PDB entry 9RIA | electron microscopy, 3.20 A resolution | chains A and G of the 4 polymer chains in the assembly

== Chain A ==
Protein: SlNRC3
Organism: Solanum lycopersicum
UniProtKB: A0A3Q7GDL1 (A0A3Q7GDL1_SOLLC); residues 1-891 here = UniProt positions 1-891
Sequence (919 residues; row label = number of the first residue in the row):
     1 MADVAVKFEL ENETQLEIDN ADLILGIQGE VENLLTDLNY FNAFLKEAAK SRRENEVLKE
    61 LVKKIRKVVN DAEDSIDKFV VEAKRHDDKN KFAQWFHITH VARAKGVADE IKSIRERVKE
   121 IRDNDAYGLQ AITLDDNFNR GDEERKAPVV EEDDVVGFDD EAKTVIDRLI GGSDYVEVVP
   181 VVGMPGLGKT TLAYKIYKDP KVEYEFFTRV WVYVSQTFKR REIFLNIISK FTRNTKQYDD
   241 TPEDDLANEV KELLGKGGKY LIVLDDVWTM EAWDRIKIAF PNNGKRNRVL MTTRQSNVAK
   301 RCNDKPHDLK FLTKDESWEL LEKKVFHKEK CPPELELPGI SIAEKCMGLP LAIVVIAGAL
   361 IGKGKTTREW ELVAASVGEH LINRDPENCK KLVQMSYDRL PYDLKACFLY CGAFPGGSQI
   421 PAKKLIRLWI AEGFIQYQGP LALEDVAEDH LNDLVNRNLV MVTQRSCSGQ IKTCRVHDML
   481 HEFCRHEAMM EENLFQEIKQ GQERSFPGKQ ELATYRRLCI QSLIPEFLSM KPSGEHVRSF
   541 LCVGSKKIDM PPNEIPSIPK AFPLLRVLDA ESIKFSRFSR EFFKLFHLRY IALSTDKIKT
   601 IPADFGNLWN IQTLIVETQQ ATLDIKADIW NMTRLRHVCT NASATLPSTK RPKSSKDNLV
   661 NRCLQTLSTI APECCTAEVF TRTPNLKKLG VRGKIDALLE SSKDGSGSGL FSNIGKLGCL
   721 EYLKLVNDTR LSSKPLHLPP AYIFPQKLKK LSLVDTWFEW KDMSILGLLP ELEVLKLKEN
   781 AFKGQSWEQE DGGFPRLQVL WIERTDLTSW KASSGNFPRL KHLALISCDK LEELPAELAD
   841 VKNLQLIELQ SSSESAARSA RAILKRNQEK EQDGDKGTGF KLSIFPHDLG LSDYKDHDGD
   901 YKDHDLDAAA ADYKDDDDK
Disordered / not traced: 1-24, 88-96, 137-142, 651-657, 892-919
Differences from the reference sequence: engineered mutation E9 (Leu in A0A3Q7GDL1), E13 (Leu in A0A3Q7GDL1), E17 (Leu in A0A3Q7GDL1); expression tag (892-919)
Ligand contacts: ATP (adenosine-5'-triphosphate): V149, V150, E151, D154, V155, V156, F158, M184, P185, G186, L187, G188, K189, T190, T191, D266, R294, L320, P350, L351, V354, L392

== Chain G ==
Protein: RxLR effector protein PITG_16705
Organism: Phytophthora infestans
UniProtKB: D0NVF3 (RXLRW_PHYIT); residue numbers follow UniProt; this construct covers 62-678
Sequence (684 residues; numbered 61 to 744; the number before each row is that of its first residue):
    61 MAPSIVENIK ALVKSSAVTP AKLQQWLDER LEAGLVFKNM NLDEPNIFSL LHEPNFAKWV
   121 QYADDLSAKS SHKESSVIST LTSLHGDKVV YDTIQAAKLY PQLSELALKL EKDQIRFWIA
   181 TRKDPSVVFE ALNLNWAGIS IFPKPEFSAW LKYVDDVNAR HPKEAPLSII PTLKQRFSRG
   241 DEAGTDVLLK LIANGKATTE AKTVANKVES ALFDFWLNSR ETPDKVMDAF KYGTTTQAFL
   301 GSPRWKEWER YLSAYNARYP EKKATAIETL TRKYGDAQLL DTLIGASSKG ETKTLAAKLQ
   361 AQQFDRWMNL KESPLDVYNR LRSSYGDTAF FNEPQLNVWV SYMNVFVDKN PSKVDKMFLE
   421 LGDTFGDMRL FRVLGEAKKF PNLESTATKL QMEKASTLFA SGKSPEGIFK VLALDNVGDD
   481 ILSNTLFHKW LAYLQKFNKE HPNNQESWFD MLRISYQPFG VERIIETGRK NPLTRLMAEK
   541 VENAYHNYWL DIKMEPKTAF RSLHLDESGE KLLADPKFNT WVQYLKTFND RYPNEKTTVI
   601 DGLRDNSHDI ALLRMFSAAK NDPSTEKLAT DLQSALILKW QDAKKTPEEL KRVFVGVPAA
   661 DEMLDRYIKL LAVASSTPYS YPYDVPDYAG YPYDVPDYAG LYPYDVPDYA TRAAYPYDVP
   721 DYAGYPYDVP DYAGLYPYDV PDYA
Disordered / not traced: 61-136, 679-744
Differences from the reference sequence: initiating methionine (61); engineered mutation E92 (Pro in D0NVF3); expression tag (679-744)

== How chain A and chain G interact ==
Pairs across the interface - 31 pairs, chain A then chain G:
  V149(A) with Y385(G)
  E152(A) with T388(G)
  D153(A) with R429(G), salt bridge
  E203(A) with R513(G), hydrogen bond (backbone-side chain); I514(G)
  Y204(A) with R513(G), hydrogen bond (backbone-side chain)
  F206(A) with R513(G), hydrogen bond (backbone-side chain)
  F207(A) with P518(G); Y545(G); Y548(G); I552(G), hydrophobic
  T208(A) with Q517(G); P518(G); F519(G)
  R209(A) with I514(G), hydrogen bond (side chain-backbone); Q517(G), hydrogen bond (backbone-side chain)
  K230(A) with F519(G); R523(G), hydrogen bond (backbone-side chain)
  F231(A) with F519(G), hydrophobic; R523(G), hydrogen bond (backbone-side chain)
  G255(A) with T558(G); R561(G), hydrogen bond (backbone-side chain)
  K256(A) with M554(G); T558(G); R561(G), hydrogen bond (side chain-backbone); S562(G), hydrogen bond (backbone-side chain); H564(G); D566(G), salt bridge
  G257(A) with M554(G)
  K285(A) with M554(G); T558(G)
Interface residues without a listed pair, chain A (23 interface residues in all): Q130, K146, Y197, P200, T232, R233, E252, G258
Interface residues without a listed pair, chain G (24 interface residues in all): D241, G386, Q395, E466, S515, W549
Interface features reported in the paper:
  - pairs named by the authors: E203(A)-R513(G) (backbone contact), Y204(A)-R513(G) (backbone contact), K256(A)-D566(G) (salt bridge)
  - interface residues, chain A: F207(A)
  - hot spots on chain A (mutagenesis) - Y204A/E205A: abolished binding to RxLR effector protein PITG_16705 (chain G)

== Overview ==
The interface between chain A and chain G involves 23 residues on one side and 24 on the other; the contacts
include 10 hydrogen bonds and 2 salt bridges. Polar contacts include D153(A)-R429(G), K256(A)-D566(G) and
E203(A)-R513(G). The paper describes backbone contacts between E203(A) and R513(G) and Y204(A) and R513(G); a
salt bridge between K256(A) and D566(G). From the paper: Y204A/E205A of chain A abolish binding to RxLR
effector protein PITG_16705 (chain G); the interface residue F207(A).
Chain A is SlNRC3 (Solanum lycopersicum) and chain G is RxLR effector protein PITG_16705 (Phytophthora
infestans); the structure, Cryo-EM structure of tomato NRC3-AVRcap1b complex, was determined by electron
microscopy, deposited together with 9RI9.
